9E0J - chains A and D of the 30 polymer chains in the assembly; structure by electron microscopy, 2.40 A resolution.

# Chain A
Molecule: Photosystem I P700 chlorophyll a apoprotein A1
Organism: Anthocerotibacter panamensis
Sequence (785 residues; each row starts with the number of its first residue):
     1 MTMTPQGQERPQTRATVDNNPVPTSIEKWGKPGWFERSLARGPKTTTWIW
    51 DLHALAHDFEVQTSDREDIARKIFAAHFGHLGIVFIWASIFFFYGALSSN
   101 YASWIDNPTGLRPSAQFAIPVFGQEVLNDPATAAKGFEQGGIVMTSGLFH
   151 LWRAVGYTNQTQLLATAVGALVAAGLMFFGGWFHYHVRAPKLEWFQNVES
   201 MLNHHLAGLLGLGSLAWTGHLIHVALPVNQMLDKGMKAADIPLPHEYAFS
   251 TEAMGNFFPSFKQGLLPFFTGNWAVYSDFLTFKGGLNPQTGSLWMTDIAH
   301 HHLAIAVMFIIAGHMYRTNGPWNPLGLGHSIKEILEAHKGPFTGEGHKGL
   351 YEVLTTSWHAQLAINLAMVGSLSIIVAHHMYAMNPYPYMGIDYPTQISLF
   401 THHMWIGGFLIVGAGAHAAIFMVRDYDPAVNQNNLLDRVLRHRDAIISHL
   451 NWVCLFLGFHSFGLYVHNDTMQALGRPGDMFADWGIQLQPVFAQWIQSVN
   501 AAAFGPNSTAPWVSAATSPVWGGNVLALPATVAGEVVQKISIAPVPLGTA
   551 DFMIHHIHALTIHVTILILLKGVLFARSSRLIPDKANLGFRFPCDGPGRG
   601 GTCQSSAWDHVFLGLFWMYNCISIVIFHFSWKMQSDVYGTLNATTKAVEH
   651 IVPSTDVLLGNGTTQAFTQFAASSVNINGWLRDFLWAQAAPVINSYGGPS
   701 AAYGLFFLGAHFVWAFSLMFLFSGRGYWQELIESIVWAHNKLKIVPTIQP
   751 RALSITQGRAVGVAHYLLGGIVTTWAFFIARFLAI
Not modelled in the structure: 1-12
Bound ions: chlorophyll a Mg (20 sites), coordinated by His53, His80, Gln116, Gln124, His184, His186, His300, His314, His329, His379, His402, His417, His442, His449, His460, His555 and 4 more; 4Fe-4S cluster Fe: Cys594, Cys603 (shared with 2 residues of chain B); chlorophyll a isomer Mg near His711 (its only coordinating residue here)
Small-molecule neighbours:
  - Menaquinone-4 (1L3): Trp50, Met719, Phe720, Ser723, Gly724, Arg725, Trp728, Ile732, Arg751, Ala752, Leu753, Ser754, Gly758
  - beta-carotene (BCR), molecule 1: Phe85, Thr166, Gly169, Ala170, Leu212, Leu215, Ala216, Phe269
  - beta-carotene (BCR), molecule 2: Trp87, Gly208, Leu212, Gly213
  - beta-carotene (BCR), molecule 3: Leu215, Phe268, Phe269, Val307, Ile310, Ile311, His314
  - beta-carotene (BCR), molecule 4: Leu350, Val353, Leu354, Ala360, Ala363, Ile364, Ala418, Phe421, Leu436
  - beta-carotene (BCR), molecule 5: Ala363, Ala367, Met368, Ser371, Ile411, Ala414, Gly415, Ala418, Ile566, Leu569, Leu570, Val573
  - beta-carotene (BCR), molecule 6: Asn451, Leu455, Phe459
  - beta-carotene (BCR), molecule 7: Phe706, Gly709, Ala710, Phe712, Val713, Leu768, Val772, Trp775
  - chlorophyll a isomer (CL0): Tyr465, Ile554, Ile557, Leu560, Thr561, Tyr619, Asn620, Ser623, Ile624, Phe627, Ile677, Trp680, Leu681, Leu685, Ala689, Ile693, Phe707, His711, Trp714, Tyr766, Gly770, Thr773, Thr774, Phe777
  - chlorophyll a (CLA), molecule 1: Thr13, Arg14, Ala15, Trp194, Asn197, Ser200, His204, Thr318, Trp322
  - chlorophyll a (CLA), molecule 2: Ala15, Val17, Phe74, Phe78, Leu176, Met177, Phe179, Gly180, Phe183, His184, Arg188, Pro190, Trp194
  - chlorophyll a (CLA), molecule 3: Val22, Pro23, Thr24, Ser25, Ile26, Lys28, Trp29, Trp34, Lys72, Ala75, Gly79, Phe178, Gly181, Trp182, Tyr185, His186
  - chlorophyll a (CLA), molecule 4: Trp29, Trp34, Leu52, His53, Ala56, His57, Phe59, Gln62, Ala76, Gly79, His80, Ile83, Phe178
  - chlorophyll a (CLA), molecule 5: Pro32, Trp48, Ile49, Trp50, Leu52, His53
  - chlorophyll a (CLA), molecule 6: Thr46, Ile49, Trp50, Ile732, Ile735, Val736, His739, Ile744, Pro746, Pro750, Arg751
  - chlorophyll a (CLA), molecule 7: Trp50, Phe712, Val713, Phe716, Phe720, Leu753, Gln757, Ala760, Val761, Ala764, His765, Leu768
  - chlorophyll a (CLA), molecule 8: His53, Ala54, Leu55, Ala56, His57, Asp58, His359, Leu362, Leu366, Phe409, Leu410, Val412, Gly413, Ala416, His417, Ile420, Arg424, Phe590, Arg591, Trp608, Val611, Leu615, Leu768
  - chlorophyll a (CLA), molecule 9: His57, Phe59, Ile73, Ala76, His77, His80, Leu81, Val84, Phe85, Ala88, Phe92, Leu151, Trp152, Val155, Tyr157, Trp217, Trp358, His359, Gln361, Leu362, Asn365, Leu366, Val369, His417
  - chlorophyll a (CLA), molecule 10: His57, His80, Ile83, Val84, Trp87, Leu366, Val369, Ile406, Phe409, Leu410
  - chlorophyll a (CLA), molecule 11: Phe74, His77, Phe78, Leu81, Phe85, Trp194, Phe195, Asn197, Ser200, Met201, His204, His205, Gly208, Leu209
  - chlorophyll a (CLA), molecule 12: His77, Leu192, Phe195, Gln196, Val198, Met201, Leu202, His205, Leu206, Leu209, Ile331, Leu335, Tyr351, Leu354, Thr355, Thr356, Ser357, Trp358, Gln361, Ile364, Asn365, Met368, Val369
  - chlorophyll a (CLA), molecule 13: Ile83, Ile86, Trp87, Ile90, Phe91, Thr145, Ser146, Leu148, Ser398, Thr401, His402, Trp405, Ile406, Phe409, Ile771, Thr774, Trp775
  - chlorophyll a (CLA), molecule 14: Trp87, Ile90, Phe91, Tyr94, Ala115, Gln116, Ile142, Val143, Met144, Thr145, Ser146, Leu148, Ala702, Tyr703, Phe706, Trp775
  - chlorophyll a (CLA), molecule 15: Trp87, Phe91, Ser146, Gly147, Leu148, Leu151, Leu210, Val369, Leu372, Ser373, Val376, Met380, Tyr386, Leu399, His402, His403, Ile406, Leu410
  - chlorophyll a (CLA), molecule 16: Tyr94, Gln116, Phe117, Ala118, Ile119, Val121, Phe122, Gln124, Leu127, Ile142, Ala702, Leu705, Phe706
  - chlorophyll a (CLA), molecule 17: Leu151, Ala154, Val155, Leu209, Leu210, Gly213, Ser214, Trp217, Leu221, Leu293, Met295, Ile298, His301, His302, Ile305, Phe309, Leu372, Ile375, Val376, His379, Met380, Pro385, Tyr386
  - chlorophyll a (CLA), molecule 18: Val155, Gly156, Tyr157, Gln162, Ala165, Thr166, Gly213, Ala216, Trp217, Gly219, His220, His223, Val224, Glu246, Tyr247
  - chlorophyll a (CLA), molecule 19: Thr161, Gln162, Ala165, Leu243, Tyr247
  - chlorophyll a (CLA), molecule 20: Leu202, Leu206, Leu210, Met308, Phe309, Ala312, Met315, Tyr316, Ile331, Ile334, Met368, Leu436, Val439, Leu570, Val573, Leu574
  - chlorophyll a (CLA), molecule 21: Asn203, His204, Ala207, Gly208, Leu212, Ile310, His314, Thr318, Pro324, Leu325, Gly326, Leu327
  - chlorophyll a (CLA), molecule 22: Leu215, Ala216, Thr218, Gly219, Ile222, His223, Tyr247, Ala248, Thr251, Met254, Ser260, Gly264, Leu265, Tyr276, Leu280, Leu303
  - chlorophyll a (CLA), molecule 23: Trp273, Ala274, Tyr276, Ser277, Leu280, Thr281, Phe282, His300, Leu303, Ala304, Val307
  - chlorophyll a (CLA), molecule 24: Thr281, Phe282, Gly284, Leu293, Asp297, Ile298, His300, His301, Ala304, Ile305, Met308, His379, Met383, Pro385, Ala516, Thr517
  - chlorophyll a (CLA), molecule 25: Phe282, Thr509, Ala510, Pro511, Trp512
  - chlorophyll a (CLA), molecule 26: Ile311, His314, Met315, Leu327, Gly328, His329
  - chlorophyll a (CLA), molecule 27: Met315, His329, Glu333, Ile334, Ala337, His338
  - chlorophyll a (CLA), molecule 28: Ile334, Leu335, His338, Thr343, His347, Leu350, Leu354, Leu435, Leu436, Val439
  - chlorophyll a (CLA), molecule 29: Ala337, His338, Lys339, Gly340, Pro341, Phe342
  - chlorophyll a (CLA), molecule 30: Phe342, Thr343, Leu435, Arg438, Val439, His442, Ala445, Ile446, His449
  - chlorophyll a (CLA), molecule 31: Met368, Ser371, Leu372, Ile375, His378, His379, Tyr381, Ala382, Met383, Thr517, Ser518, Val520, Trp521
  - chlorophyll a (CLA), molecule 32: Ile374, Ile375, His378, Met404, Gly408, Ile411, Ile562, Thr565, Ile566, Met618, Cys621, Ile622, Val625
  - chlorophyll a (CLA), molecule 33: His378, Tyr381, Phe400, Phe492, Ala493, Ile496, Gln497, Trp521, Val545, Leu547, His555, His558, Ile562, Val625, His628, Phe629, Lys632, Met633
  - chlorophyll a (CLA), molecule 34: Ala445, His449, Trp452
  - chlorophyll a (CLA), molecule 35: Ile446, His449, Leu450, Trp452, Val453, Ala559, Ile562, His563, Ile566, Leu570
  - chlorophyll a (CLA), molecule 36: Ser448, His449, Asn451, Trp452, Leu455
  - chlorophyll a (CLA), molecule 37: Asn451, Cys454, Leu455, Gly458, Phe459, Phe462, Gly463, Val466, Leu560, Val564, Leu567, Ile568, Leu613, Phe616, Trp617
  - chlorophyll a (CLA), molecule 38: Trp452, Leu455, Phe456, Phe459, His460
  - chlorophyll a (CLA), molecule 39: Trp452, Val453, Phe456, Leu457, Gln489, Pro490, Val491, Phe492, Ala493, Asp551, Phe552, His555, His556, Ala559, His563
  - chlorophyll a (CLA), molecule 40: Phe459, His460, Gly463, Leu464, Val466, His467, Thr470, Met471, Arg476, Asp479, Phe481, Ile486
  - chlorophyll a (CLA), molecule 41: Phe462, Val466, Asp469, Leu560, Phe616, Trp617, Tyr619, Asn620, Ile677, Leu681, Leu685, Trp714, Tyr766
  - chlorophyll a (CLA), molecule 42: Thr470, Ala473, Leu474
  - chlorophyll a (CLA), molecule 43: Trp495, Ile496, Val499, Asn500, Ala503, Thr509, Ala510, Thr517, Trp521
  - chlorophyll a (CLA), molecule 44: Leu681, Leu685, Trp686
  - chlorophyll a (CLA), molecule 45: Leu705, Phe706, Leu708, Gly709, His711, Phe712, Trp714, Ala715, Leu718
  - chlorophyll a (CLA), molecule 46: Phe712, Ala715, Phe716, Leu718, Met719, Phe722, Ser723, Tyr727, Trp728, Leu731
  - chlorophyll a (CLA), molecule 47: Ile735, Ala738, His739, Leu742, Ile744
  - chlorophyll a (CLA), molecule 48: Trp737, Ala738, Lys741, Leu742
  - 4Fe-4S cluster (SF4): Pro593, Cys594, Gly596, Pro597, Cys603, Ile755, Arg759

# Chain D
Molecule: Photosystem I reaction center subunit II
Organism: Anthocerotibacter panamensis
Sequence (143 residues; numbered 1 to 143; the number before each row is that of its first residue):
     1 MTQANSLPPGASSPIFGGSTGGLLRKALVEEKYLITWGSKEEQVFEMPTG
    51 GAATMVAGVNGLYLARKEQCHALHRQLVAKFKIRDSKIYRVLPNGEQTLI
   101 YPKDGVPSEKANPGREVVGYVPRKIGNNPSPISVKFTGGNTYD
Not modelled in the structure: 1-2, 106-143

# How chain A and chain D interact
Residue-residue contacts (37):
  Tyr426(A) with Gly51(D)
  Pro428(A) with Val44(D); Glu46(D); Ala52(D), hydrophobic
  Ala429(A) with Val44(D)
  Asn431(A) with Ala52(D)
  Gln432(A) with Val44(D)
  Asp437(A) with Gly51(D); Ala52(D), hydrogen bond (side chain-backbone)
  Leu440(A) with Gly51(D)
  Arg441(A) with Phe16(D); Gly17(D); Gly18(D), hydrogen bond (side chain-backbone); Ser19(D); Thr20(D), hydrogen bond (backbone-backbone)
  His442(A) with Thr20(D)
  Arg443(A) with Thr20(D); Thr49(D)
  Asp444(A) with Thr20(D); Gly21(D)
  Arg577(A) with Glu46(D), salt bridge
  Ser578(A) with Pro48(D); Gly50(D)
  Arg580(A) with Thr20(D), hydrogen bond (side chain-backbone); Gly21(D), hydrogen bond (side chain-backbone); Gly22(D), hydrogen bond (side chain-backbone); Leu24(D); Arg66(D), hydrogen bond (backbone-side chain)
  Leu581(A) with Arg66(D), hydrogen bond (backbone-side chain); Glu68(D)
  Pro583(A) with Glu68(D); Gln69(D); Ala72(D), hydrophobic
  Asp584(A) with Glu68(D); Arg75(D), salt bridge
  Arg599(A) with Arg66(D); Glu68(D), salt bridge
Other interface residues (no listed pair), chain A (20 interface residues in all): Ala445, Ser579
Other interface residues (no listed pair), chain D (21 interface residues in all): Leu23

# Overview
The interface between chain A and chain D involves 20 residues on one side and 21 on the other; the contacts
include 8 hydrogen bonds and 3 salt bridges. Polar contacts include Arg577(A)-Glu46(D), Asp584(A)-Arg75(D) and
Arg599(A)-Glu68(D).
Here chain A is Photosystem I P700 chlorophyll a apoprotein A1 and chain D is Photosystem I reaction center
subunit II, both from Anthocerotibacter panamensis. Entry 9E0J (Structure and evolution of Photosystem I in
the early-branching cyanobacterium Anthocerotibacter panamensis) was determined by electron microscopy.
